7L0Y - chains A and G of the 60 polymer chains in the assembly; structure by electron microscopy, 2.54 A resolution.

Chain A (and G):
Protein: VP2
From: Primate bocaparvovirus 1 (strain Human bocavirus 1 type 1)
Notes: chain G of this document is another copy of the same molecule, construct and numbering; everything in this record applies to it too
UniProtKB: H9C5X6 (H9C5X6_HBOC1); numbering as in UniProt (aligned over 24-542)
Chain sequence (519 residues; row label = number of the first residue in the row):
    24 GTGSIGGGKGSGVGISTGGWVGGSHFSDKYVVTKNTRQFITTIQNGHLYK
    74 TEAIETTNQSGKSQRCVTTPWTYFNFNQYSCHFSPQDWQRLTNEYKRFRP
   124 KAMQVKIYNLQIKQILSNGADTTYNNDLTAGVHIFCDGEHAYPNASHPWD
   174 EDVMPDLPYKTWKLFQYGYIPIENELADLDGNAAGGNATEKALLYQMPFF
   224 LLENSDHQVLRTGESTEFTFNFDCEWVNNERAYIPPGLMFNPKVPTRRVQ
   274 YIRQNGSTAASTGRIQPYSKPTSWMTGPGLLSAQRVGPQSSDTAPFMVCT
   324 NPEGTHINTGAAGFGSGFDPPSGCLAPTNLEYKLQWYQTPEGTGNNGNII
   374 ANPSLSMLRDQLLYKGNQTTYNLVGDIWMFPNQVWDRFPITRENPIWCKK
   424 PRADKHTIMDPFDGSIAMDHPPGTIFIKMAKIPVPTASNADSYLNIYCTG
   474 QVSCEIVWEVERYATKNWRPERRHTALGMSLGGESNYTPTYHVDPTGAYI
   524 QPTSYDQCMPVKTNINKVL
From the paper describing this entry:
  - conformationally variable residues (loop rearrangement, order/disorder transition, side-chain flip): Gly24 to Gly29, Glu78 to Gly84, Gly204 to Gly209, His230, Gly333 to Gly338
  - post-translational modification sites: His70, Cys89, Cys104, Cys159, Cys247, Cys322, Cys347, Cys421, Cys477, His497
  - contacts within the chain: His156-His230, His163-His443

Chain A / chain G interface:
Residue-residue contacts (223; chain A residue first):
  Glu248(A) with Lys428(G), salt bridge
  Asn251(A) with Asp427(G)
  Arg254(A) with Gln219(G), hydrogen bond (side chain-backbone)
  Tyr256(A) with Pro166(G); Ile193(G); Pro194(G); Pro221(G), hydrophobic; Phe223(G)
  Ile257(A) with Ile193(G); Pro194(G); Ile195(G)
  Pro258(A) with Glu196(G); Thr323(G)
  Gly260(A) with Ser339(G)
  Leu261(A) with Ile193(G); Glu196(G)
  Met262(A) with Asn167(G), hydrogen bond (backbone-side chain)
  Phe263(A) with His170(G); Ile193(G)
  Asn264(A) with Gln189(G), hydrogen bond (side chain-backbone); Tyr190(G); Gly191(G)
  Pro265(A) with Cys89(G), hydrophobic; Ile193(G)
  Lys266(A) with Cys89(G); Thr91(G)
  Val267(A) with Tyr96(G); Asp173(G)
  Pro268(A) with Asp173(G); Glu174(G), hydrogen bond (backbone-backbone); Phe188(G)
  Thr269(A) with Trp172(G), hydrogen bond (side chain-backbone); Glu174(G)
  Arg270(A) with Gln101(G); Trp172(G), hydrogen bond (backbone-backbone); Asp173(G); Glu174(G); Trp359(G); Tyr360(G), hydrogen bond (backbone-backbone); Gln361(G); Glu416(G), hydrogen bond (side chain-backbone)
  Arg271(A) with Trp172(G); Asp342(G), salt bridge; Pro343(G); Leu357(G); Gln358(G)
  Val272(A) with Gln358(G), hydrogen bond (backbone-backbone); Trp359(G); Tyr360(G), hydrophobic
  Gln273(A) with Arg308(G); Gln312(G), hydrogen bond (side chain-backbone); Thr316(G), hydrogen bond
  Tyr274(A) with Arg308(G), hydrogen bond (backbone-side chain); Leu353(G), hydrophobic; Glu354(G); Gln358(G)
  Ile275(A) with Gly310(G); Gln312(G); Thr316(G); Glu354(G)
  Arg276(A) with Gln307(G); Asn352(G); Glu354(G), salt bridge; Tyr355(G)
  Ser284(A) with Gln312(G), hydrogen bond
  Thr285(A) with Gln312(G); Gln358(G); Gly367(G); Asn368(G)
  Gly286(A) with Gln312(G); Tyr360(G)
  Arg287(A) with Glu174(G), salt bridge; Tyr360(G); Thr362(G), hydrogen bond (side chain-backbone); Pro363(G), hydrogen bond (side chain-backbone); Gly365(G), hydrogen bond (side chain-backbone)
  Gln289(A) with Gln312(G); Ser313(G)
  Tyr291(A) with Ser83(G), hydrogen bond (side chain-backbone); Gly84(G); Lys85(G); Gln87(G), hydrogen bond (backbone-side chain); Ser313(G), hydrogen bond (side chain-backbone)
  Ser292(A) with Lys85(G); Asp315(G), hydrogen bond
  Lys293(A) with Asp173(G), salt bridge; Ser339(G), hydrogen bond (backbone-side chain)
  Pro294(A) with His170(G); Gly340(G); Asp342(G)
  Thr295(A) with Gly340(G), hydrogen bond (backbone-backbone); Phe341(G); Asp342(G)
  Ser296(A) with Phe341(G); Pro434(G); Asp436(G)
  Trp297(A) with Val321(G); Phe341(G); Pro424(G); Met432(G), hydrophobic
  Met298(A) with Leu303(G), hydrophobic; Phe341(G), hydrophobic
  Thr299(A) with Val321(G)
  Ala349(A) with Asn324(G)
  Pro376(A) with Pro325(G)
  Leu378(A) with Thr212(G); Ala215(G), hydrophobic; Leu216(G), hydrophobic; Gln219(G)
  Met380(A) with Glu196(G); Thr323(G); Pro325(G), hydrophobic
  Leu381(A) with Arg425(G); Ala426(G), hydrophobic
  Asp383(A) with Thr323(G); Asn324(G), hydrogen bond (backbone-backbone); Pro325(G)
  Gln384(A) with Cys322(G)
  Leu385(A) with Met320(G); Val321(G); Cys322(G), hydrogen bond (backbone-backbone)
  Leu386(A) with Phe319(G), hydrophobic; Met320(G); Val321(G), hydrophobic
  Tyr387(A) with Pro318(G); Phe319(G); Met320(G), hydrogen bond (backbone-backbone); Cys322(G), hydrophobic; Ile330(G)
  Lys388(A) with Ser305(G); Ala306(G); Pro318(G); Phe319(G); Asp399(G), salt bridge
  Gly389(A) with Ala306(G); Gln307(G), hydrogen bond (backbone-backbone); Val309(G); Pro318(G), hydrogen bond (backbone-backbone)
  Asn390(A) with Gln307(G); Arg308(G); Val309(G)
  Gln391(A) with Arg308(G); Val309(G); Gly310(G)
  Thr392(A) with Val309(G)
  Thr393(A) with Val309(G); Thr332(G)
  Tyr394(A) with Val309(G); Asp315(G), hydrogen bond (side chain-backbone); Thr316(G), hydrogen bond (side chain-backbone); Ala317(G), hydrogen bond (side chain-backbone); Pro318(G); Met320(G); Thr332(G), hydrogen bond (backbone-backbone); Gly333(G)
  Asp399(A) with Trp401(G)
  Ile400(A) with Trp401(G), hydrophobic
  Trp401(A) with Trp401(G)
  Met402(A) with Trp401(G); Met402(G), hydrogen bond (backbone-backbone); Thr430(G)
  Phe403(A) with Pro301(G), hydrophobic; Gly302(G); Leu303(G), hydrophobic; Phe341(G), hydrophobic; Trp401(G), hydrophobic; Met402(G), hydrophobic; Thr430(G), hydrogen bond (backbone-side chain); Phe435(G), hydrophobic
  Pro404(A) with Pro301(G); Thr430(G); Ile431(G); Phe435(G), hydrophobic
  Asn405(A) with Thr430(G), hydrogen bond (backbone-side chain); Ile431(G), hydrogen bond (backbone-backbone); Met432(G); Asp433(G), hydrogen bond (side chain-backbone); Pro434(G); Phe435(G)
  Gln406(A) with His429(G); Thr430(G), hydrogen bond (backbone-side chain)
  Val407(A) with Lys428(G); His429(G)
  Trp408(A) with Ala426(G); Asp427(G); Lys428(G), hydrogen bond (backbone-backbone); Thr430(G)
  Asp409(A) with Ala426(G); Asp427(G), hydrogen bond (side chain-backbone)
  Arg410(A) with Asp427(G), hydrogen bond (backbone-side chain); Lys428(G)
  Ile431(A) with His429(G); Thr430(G)
  Met432(A) with Lys428(G), hydrogen bond (backbone-side chain)
  Asp433(A) with Lys428(G)
  Lys489(A) with Ala164(G); Tyr165(G); Phe223(G); Asn227(G), hydrogen bond (side chain-backbone); Ser228(G)
  Asn490(A) with Pro221(G); Phe222(G), hydrogen bond (side chain-backbone); Phe223(G)
  Trp491(A) with Phe222(G), hydrogen bond (backbone-backbone); Leu224(G), hydrophobic
  Arg492(A) with Leu217(G); Tyr218(G), hydrogen bond (side chain-backbone); Met220(G), hydrogen bond (side chain-backbone); Phe222(G)
  Arg495(A) with Gln219(G)
  Lys535(A) with Asp427(G), salt bridge
  Thr536(A) with Gln219(G)
  Asn539(A) with Gln219(G)
  Lys540(A) with Arg425(G), hydrogen bond (side chain-backbone); Ala426(G)
  Val541(A) with His163(G); Ala164(G); Tyr165(G); Pro166(G); Phe223(G), hydrophobic; Arg425(G), hydrogen bond (backbone-side chain)
  Leu542(A) with Lys422(G); Arg425(G), hydrogen bond (backbone-side chain)
Interface residues without a listed pair, chain A (84 interface residues in all): Pro259, Arg382, Thr488, Pro493
Interface residues without a listed pair, chain G (113 interface residues in all): Glu75, Ala168, Asp175, Pro311, Ser314, Ala334, Pro344, Glu364, Asn371, Ile400, Cys421, Lys423, Ala440

Summary:
84 residues of chain A and 113 residues of chain G are in contact, with 49 hydrogen bonds and 7 salt bridges.
Among the polar pairs are Glu248(A)-Lys428(G), Arg271(A)-Asp342(G) and Arg276(A)-Glu354(G). The paper reports
modification sites His70(A), Cys89(A) and Cys104(A) among others; conformational variability at Gly24(A),
Glu78(A) and Gly204(A) among others.
Chain A and chain G are both VP2 (Primate bocaparvovirus 1 (strain Human bocavirus 1 type 1)); the structure,
Human Bocavirus 1 (pH 2.6), was determined by electron microscopy together with 7L0U, 7L0V, 7L0W and 7L0X from
the same study.
